6RTI - chains A and X; structure by X-ray diffraction, 2.20 A resolution.

== Chain A ==
Name: Glutamate carboxypeptidase 2
From: Homo sapiens
Notes: EC 3.4.17.21
UniProt: Q04609 (FOLH1_HUMAN); numbering as in UniProt (aligned over 44-750)
Chain sequence (707 residues; numbered 44 to 750; the number before each row is that of its first residue):
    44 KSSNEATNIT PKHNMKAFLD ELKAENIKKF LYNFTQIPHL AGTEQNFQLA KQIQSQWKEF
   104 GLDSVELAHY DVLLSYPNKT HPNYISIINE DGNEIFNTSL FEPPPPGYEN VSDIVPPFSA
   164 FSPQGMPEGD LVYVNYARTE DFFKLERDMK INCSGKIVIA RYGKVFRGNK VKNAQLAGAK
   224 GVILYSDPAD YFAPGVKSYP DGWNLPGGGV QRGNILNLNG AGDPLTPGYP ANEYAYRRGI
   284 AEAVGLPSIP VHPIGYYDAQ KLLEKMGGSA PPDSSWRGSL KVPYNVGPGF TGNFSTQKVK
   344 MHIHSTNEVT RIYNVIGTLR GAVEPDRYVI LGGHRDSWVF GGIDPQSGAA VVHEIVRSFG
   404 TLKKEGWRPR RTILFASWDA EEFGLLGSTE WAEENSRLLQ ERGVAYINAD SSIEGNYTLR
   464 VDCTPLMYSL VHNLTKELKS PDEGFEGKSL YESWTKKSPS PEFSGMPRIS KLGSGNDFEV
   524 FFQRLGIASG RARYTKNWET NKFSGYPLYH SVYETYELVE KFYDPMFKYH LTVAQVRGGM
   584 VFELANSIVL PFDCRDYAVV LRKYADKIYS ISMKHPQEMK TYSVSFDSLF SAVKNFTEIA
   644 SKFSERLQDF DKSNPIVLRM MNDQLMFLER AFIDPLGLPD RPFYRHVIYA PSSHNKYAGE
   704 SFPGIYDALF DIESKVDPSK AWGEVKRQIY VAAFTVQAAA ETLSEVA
Disordered / not traced: 44-55, 542-543
Glycans and other covalent adducts: N-acetylglucosamine (NAG) linked to Asn-76, Asn-121, Asn-140, Asn-195, Asn-459; glycan linked to Asn-476, Asn-638
Metal / ion sites: Ca2+: Thr-269, Tyr-272, Glu-433, Glu-436; Zn2+ site 1: His-377, Asp-387, Asp-453 (together with (2S)-2-(phosphonomethyl)pentanedioic acid); Zn2+ site 2: Asp-387, Glu-425, His-553 (together with (2S)-2-(phosphonomethyl)pentanedioic acid)
Residues lining bound ligands: (2S)-2-(phosphonomethyl)pentanedioic acid (G88): Phe-209, Arg-210, Asn-257, His-377, Asp-387, Glu-424, Glu-425, Gly-427, Leu-428, Asp-453, Ser-517, Gly-518, Asn-519, Tyr-552, His-553, Lys-699, Tyr-700
UniProt features mapped onto this chain:
  - active site: Glu-424 (Nucleophile), Ser-628 (Charge relay system), Asp-666 (Charge relay system), His-689 (Charge relay system)
  - binding site (substrate): Arg-210, Asn-257, Glu-424, Ser-517, Gly-518, Asn-519, Arg-534 to Arg-536, Tyr-552, His-553, Lys-699, Tyr-700
  - binding site (Ca(2+)): Thr-269, Tyr-272, Glu-433, Glu-436
  - binding site (Zn(2+)): His-377, Asp-387, Glu-425, Asp-453, His-553
  - glycosylation (N-linked (GlcNAc...) asparagine): Asn-51, Asn-76, Asn-121, Asn-140, Asn-153, Asn-195, Asn-336, Asn-459, Asn-476, Asn-638
  - natural variant: His-475 (H475Y: Correlates with lower folate and higher homocysteine levels)
  - mutagenesis: Asn-51 (N51A: Loss of glycosylation. Reduces enzyme activity), Asn-76 (N76A: Loss of glycosylation. Reduces enzyme activity), Asn-121 (N121A: Loss of glycosylation. Severely reduced enzyme activity), Asn-140 (N140A: Loss of glycosylation. Severely reduced enzyme activity), Asn-153 (N153A: Loss of glycosylation. Severely reduced enzyme activity), Asn-195 (N195A: Loss of glycosylation. Severely reduced enzyme activity), Asn-336 (N336A: Loss of glycosylation. Reduces enzyme activity), His-377 (H377A/G/Q: Complete loss of activity), Asp-379 (D379E/N: Complete loss of activity), Asp-387 (D387E/L: Complete loss of activity; D387N: No effect on enzyme activity), Pro-388 (P388A: No effect on enzyme activity), Glu-424 (E424A: Complete loss of activity; E424D: Reduces enzyme activity; E424Q: Reduces enzyme activity), 7 further mutagenesis entries in UniProt
From the paper describing this entry:
  - conformationally variable residues (helix shift, loop rearrangement): Trp-541 to Gly-548, His-618 to Tyr-625
  - mutagenesis - S317A, S317H: unchanged expression
  - specificity-determining residues: Ser-317, Phe-546, Lys-610 (proposed by the authors, not directly observed)
  - binding site for Aptamer A9g, RNA (chain X): Glu-183, Phe-186, Lys-207, Ser-317 to Arg-320, Pro-504, Arg-511, Lys-514, Lys-545, Phe-546, Arg-605, Lys-610, Tyr-612, Ile-614, Gln-620, Lys-623, Asn-698, Ala-701, Glu-703, Tyr-709
  - mutagenesis - S317A (50-fold): decreased binding to Aptamer A9g, RNA (chain X)

== Chain X ==
Molecule: Aptamer A9g, RNA
Sequence (43 nucleotides; row label = number of the first residue in the row):
     1 GGGAXXGAAA AAGAXXXGAX XXXXAXAXXA AGXXXAXGXX XXX
Modified residues: CFZ (2'-deoxy-2'-fluorocytidine 5'-(dihydrogen phosphate)) at position 5, CFZ (2'-deoxy-2'-fluorocytidine 5'-(dihydrogen phosphate)) at position 6, CFZ (2'-deoxy-2'-fluorocytidine 5'-(dihydrogen phosphate)) at position 15, CFZ (2'-deoxy-2'-fluorocytidine 5'-(dihydrogen phosphate)) at position 16, UFT (2'-deoxy-2'-fluorouridine 5'-(dihydrogen phosphate)) at position 17, CFZ (2'-deoxy-2'-fluorocytidine 5'-(dihydrogen phosphate)) at position 20, UFT (2'-deoxy-2'-fluorouridine 5'-(dihydrogen phosphate)) at position 21, UFT (2'-deoxy-2'-fluorouridine 5'-(dihydrogen phosphate)) at position 22, CFZ (2'-deoxy-2'-fluorocytidine 5'-(dihydrogen phosphate)) at position 23, UFT (2'-deoxy-2'-fluorouridine 5'-(dihydrogen phosphate)) at position 24, UFT (2'-deoxy-2'-fluorouridine 5'-(dihydrogen phosphate)) at position 26, CFZ (2'-deoxy-2'-fluorocytidine 5'-(dihydrogen phosphate)) at position 28, UFT (2'-deoxy-2'-fluorouridine 5'-(dihydrogen phosphate)) at position 29, UFT (2'-deoxy-2'-fluorouridine 5'-(dihydrogen phosphate)) at position 33, CFZ (2'-deoxy-2'-fluorocytidine 5'-(dihydrogen phosphate)) at position 34, UFT (2'-deoxy-2'-fluorouridine 5'-(dihydrogen phosphate)) at position 35, CFZ (2'-deoxy-2'-fluorocytidine 5'-(dihydrogen phosphate)) at position 37, UFT (2'-deoxy-2'-fluorouridine 5'-(dihydrogen phosphate)) at position 39, UFT (2'-deoxy-2'-fluorouridine 5'-(dihydrogen phosphate)) at position 40, CFZ (2'-deoxy-2'-fluorocytidine 5'-(dihydrogen phosphate)) at position 41, CFZ (2'-deoxy-2'-fluorocytidine 5'-(dihydrogen phosphate)) at position 42, CFZ (2'-deoxy-2'-fluorocytidine 5'-(dihydrogen phosphate)) at position 43

== Interface between chain A and chain X ==
Contacting residue pairs (65; chain A residue first):
  Arg-181(A) with G7(X), sugar contact; A8(X), salt bridge to the phosphate
  Glu-183(A) with G7(X), sugar contact; A8(X), hydrogen bond to the base
  Phe-186(A) with A8(X), base contact
  Lys-187(A) with A8(X), base contact
  Asp-191(A) with A8(X), base contact
  Lys-207(A) with A10(X), hydrogen bond to the base
  Asp-316(A) with CFZ_5(X), base contact; CFZ_6(X), sugar contact
  Ser-317(A) with CFZ_5(X), base contact; CFZ_6(X), base contact; G38(X), base contact; UFT_39(X), base contact
  Ser-318(A) with CFZ_6(X), base contact; G7(X), sugar contact; G38(X), base contact
  Arg-320(A) with UFT_39(X), base contact; UFT_40(X), sugar contact
  Gly-321(A) with UFT_39(X), base contact
  Ser-322(A) with UFT_39(X), sugar contact
  Pro-504(A) with G13(X), phosphate contact; A14(X), phosphate contact
  Arg-511(A) with A12(X), phosphate contact; G13(X), salt bridge to the phosphate
  Lys-514(A) with A11(X), salt bridge to the phosphate
  Lys-545(A) with A12(X), hydrogen bond to the sugar
  Phe-546(A) with A10(X), stacking on the base; A12(X), phosphate contact
  Arg-605(A) with CFZ_28(X), hydrogen bond to the phosphate
  Asp-609(A) with CFZ_28(X), base contact
  Lys-610(A) with A9(X), hydrogen bond to the base; A11(X), salt bridge to the phosphate
  Tyr-612(A) with G18(X), hydrogen bond to the base; CFZ_23(X), base contact; CFZ_28(X), base contact; UFT_29(X), sugar contact
  Ser-613(A) with A9(X), base contact; CFZ_28(X), base contact; UFT_29(X), sugar contact; A30(X), sugar contact
  Ile-614(A) with A9(X), base contact
  Met-616(A) with UFT_22(X), base contact; CFZ_23(X), base contact; UFT_29(X), base contact; A30(X), hydrogen bond to the sugar
  Lys-617(A) with A9(X), base contact; A30(X), phosphate contact; A31(X), salt bridge to the phosphate
  Pro-619(A) with UFT_22(X), base contact; CFZ_23(X), sugar contact; A30(X), sugar contact
  Gln-620(A) with UFT_22(X), base contact
  Lys-623(A) with UFT_21(X), base contact; CFZ_23(X), phosphate contact; UFT_24(X), salt bridge to the phosphate
  Phe-633(A) with CFZ_28(X), base contact
  Asn-698(A) with A10(X), hydrogen bond to the base
  Tyr-700(A) with A10(X), base contact
  Ala-701(A) with A10(X), phosphate contact
  Gly-702(A) with A10(X), sugar contact
  Glu-703(A) with A9(X), hydrogen bond to the sugar; A10(X), phosphate contact
  Tyr-709(A) with A9(X), hydrogen bond to the sugar; A10(X), phosphate contact
Other interface residues (no listed pair), chain A (39 interface residues in all): Pro-315, Arg-463, Trp-541, Met-622
The authors on this interface:
  - residue pairs: Glu-183(A)/A8(X), Phe-186(A)/A8(X) (hydrophobic contact), Lys-207(A)/A10(X) (backbone contact), Ser-317(A)/G38(X) (water-mediated contact), Arg-320(A)/G38(X) (water-mediated contact), Phe-546(A)/A10(X) (pi stacking), Ile-614(A)/A9(X) (hydrophobic contact), Asn-698(A)/A10(X) (hydrogen bond), Ala-701(A)/A10(X)
  - interface residues, chain A: Ser-317(A), Ser-318(A), Arg-320(A), Pro-504(A), Arg-511(A), Lys-514(A), Lys-545(A), Arg-605(A), Lys-610(A), Tyr-612(A), Gln-620(A), Lys-623(A), Glu-703(A), Tyr-709(A)
  - hot spots on chain A (mutagenesis) - S317H: abolished binding to Aptamer A9g, RNA (chain X)

== Summary ==
The interface between chain A and chain X involves 39 residues on one side and 22 on the other, with 10
hydrogen bonds, 6 salt bridges and 1 aromatic stacking contact. Among the polar pairs are Glu-183(A)/A8(X),
Lys-207(A)/A10(X) and Lys-610(A)/A9(X). The paper describes contacts between Glu-183(A) and A8(X) and
Ala-701(A) and A10(X); hydrophobic contacts between Phe-186(A) and A8(X) and Ile-614(A) and A9(X); a backbone
contact between Lys-207(A) and A10(X). From the paper: a binding site for Aptamer A9g, RNA (chain X) at
Glu-183(A), Phe-186(A) and Lys-207(A) among others; S317A of chain A reduces binding to Aptamer A9g, RNA
(chain X).
Here chain A is Glutamate carboxypeptidase 2 (Homo sapiens) and chain X is Aptamer A9g, RNA. Entry 6RTI (X-ray
structure of human glutamate carboxypeptidase II (GCPII) in complex with aptamer A9g) was determined by X-ray
diffraction.
